Entry 6VCK (X-ray diffraction, 2.69 A resolution); this record covers chains A and B.

Chain A:
Molecule: Diaminopimelate epimerase
From: Escherichia coli (strain K12)
Notes: EC 5.1.1.7
UniProtKB: P0A6K1 (DAPF_ECOLI); residues 1-274 here = UniProt positions 1-274
Sequence (275 residues; each row starts with the number of its first residue; numbering starts at 0):
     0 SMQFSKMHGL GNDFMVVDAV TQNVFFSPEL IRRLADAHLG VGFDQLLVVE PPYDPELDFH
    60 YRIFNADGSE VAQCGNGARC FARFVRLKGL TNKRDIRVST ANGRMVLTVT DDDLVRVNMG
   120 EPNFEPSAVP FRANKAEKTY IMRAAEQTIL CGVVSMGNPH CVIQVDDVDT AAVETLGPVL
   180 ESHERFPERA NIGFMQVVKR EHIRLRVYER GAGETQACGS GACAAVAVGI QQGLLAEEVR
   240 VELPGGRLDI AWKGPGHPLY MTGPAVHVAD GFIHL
Sequence notes: expression tag (0); engineered mutation A36 (Arg in P0A6K1), A268 (Tyr in P0A6K1)
Curated features (UniProtKB/Swiss-Prot):
  - active site: C73 (Proton donor), C217 (Proton acceptor)
  - binding site (substrate): N11, Q44, N64, G74, N75, N157, N190, E208, R209, G218, S219
  - site (Could be important to modulate the pK values of the two catalytic cysteine residues): H159, E208

Chain B:
Molecule: RNA pyrophosphohydrolase
From: Escherichia coli (strain K12)
Notes: EC 3.6.1.-
UniProtKB: P0A776 (RPPH_ECOLI); residues 1-160 here = UniProt positions 1-160
Sequence (161 residues; numbered 0 to 160; the number before each row is that of its first residue; numbering starts at 0):
     0 SMIDDDGYRP NVGIVICNRQ GQVMWARRFG QHSWQFPQGG INPGESAEQA MYRELFEEVG
    60 LSRKDVRILA STRNWLRYKL PKRLVRWDTK PVCIGQKQKW FLLQLVSGDA EINMQTSSTP
   120 EFDGWRWVSY WYPVRQVVSF KRDVYRRVMK EFASVVMSLA A
Not modelled in the structure: 160
Sequence notes: expression tag (0); engineered mutation A159 (Gln in P0A776), A160 (Glu in P0A776)
Curated features (UniProtKB/Swiss-Prot):
  - motif: G38 to G59 (Nudix box)
Bound ions: Mg2+ site 1: Q37, E57, E120 (together with GDP); Mg2+ site 2: E53 (together with GDP); Mg2+ site 3: E53, E57, E120 (together with GDP)
Ligand contacts: GDP (guanosine-5'-diphosphate): N10, R27, Q34, Q37, G38, G39, E53, E57, Y77, L79, Q95, E120, V137, F139, K140
From the paper describing this entry:
  - catalytic residues: E56 (proposed by the authors, not directly observed)

Interface between chain A and chain B:
Contacting residue pairs - 29 pairs, chain A then chain B:
  V19(A) - W130(B)  hydrophobic
  V19(A) - R145(B)
  T20(A) - W130(B)
  T20(A) - R145(B)
  T20(A) - K149(B)
  Q21(A) - R145(B)  hydrogen bond (backbone-side chain)
  N22(A) - R145(B)
  E49(A) - R134(B)  salt bridge
  P50(A) - W130(B)
  P50(A) - R134(B)  hydrogen bond (backbone-side chain)
  P51(A) - S128(B)
  P51(A) - Y131(B)
  P51(A) - R134(B)  hydrogen bond (backbone-side chain)
  Y52(A) - Y131(B)
  Y52(A) - R134(B)  hydrogen bond
  Y52(A) - Q135(B)
  D53(A) - Y131(B)
  P54(A) - R125(B)
  P54(A) - V127(B)  hydrophobic
  P54(A) - S128(B)  hydrogen bond (backbone-backbone)
  P54(A) - Y131(B)
  E55(A) - R125(B)  salt bridge
  L56(A) - S128(B)  hydrogen bond (backbone-side chain)
  F58(A) - W130(B)
  L89(A) - W130(B)  hydrogen bond (backbone-side chain)
  L89(A) - M156(B)
  T90(A) - M156(B)
  N91(A) - M156(B)  hydrogen bond (side chain-backbone)
  N91(A) - L158(B)  hydrogen bond (side chain-backbone)
Other interface residues (no listed pair), chain A (19 interface residues in all): A18, D57, G88
Other interface residues (no listed pair), chain B (13 interface residues in all): V133, A159

Summary:
Chain A and chain B form an interface of 19 and 13 residues respectively, with 9 hydrogen bonds and 2 salt
bridges. Polar contacts include E49(A)-R134(B), E55(A)-R125(B) and Q21(A)-R145(B). Chain B binds GDP. From
UniProt: active-site residues C73(A) and C217(A) and 11 substrate-binding residues on chain A. From the paper:
the catalytic residue E56(B).
Here chain A is Diaminopimelate epimerase and chain B is RNA pyrophosphohydrolase, both from Escherichia coli
(strain K12). Entry 6VCK (Crystal structure of E.coli RppH-DapF in complex with GDP, Mg2+ and F-) was
determined by X-ray diffraction (same publication as 6VCL and 6VCM).
